Entry 259L (X-ray diffraction, 1.92 A resolution); this record covers chain A.

# Chain A
Protein: Protein (lysozyme)
Organism: Enterobacteria phage T4
Notes: EC 3.2.1.17
UniProt: P00720 (LYS_BPT4); residue numbers follow UniProt; this construct covers 1-164
Sequence (164 residues; row label = number of the first residue in the row):
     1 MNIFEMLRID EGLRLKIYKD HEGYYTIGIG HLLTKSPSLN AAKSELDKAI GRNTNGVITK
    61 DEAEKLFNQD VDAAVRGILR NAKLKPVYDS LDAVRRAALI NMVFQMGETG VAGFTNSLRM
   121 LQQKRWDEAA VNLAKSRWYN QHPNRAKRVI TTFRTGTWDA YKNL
Disordered / not traced: 163-164
Construct notes: engineered mutation His21 (Thr in P00720), Thr54 (Cys in P00720), Ala97 (Cys in P00720), His142 (Thr in P00720)
Swiss-Prot annotation at these positions:
  - active site (Proton donor/acceptor): Glu11, Asp20
  - binding site (substrate): Leu32, Phe104, Ser117, Asn132
  - mutagenesis: Glu11 (E11A/F/H/M/N: Complete loss of enzymatic activity; E11N: Loss of 84% of enzymatic activity; E11Q: Complete loss of activity), Asp20 (D20A/N/S/T: Complete loss of enzymatic activity; D20C: Nearly no effet on specific enzymatic activity; D20E/Q: Loss of 99% of enzymatic activity), Thr26 (T26E: Complete loss of activity at neutral pH; covalently bound substrate; T26H: Facilitates transglycosylation more effectively than hydrolysis; covalently bound substrate), Gly30 (G30A: Almost complete loss of enzymatic activity; G30F: Almost complete loss of enzymatic activity. The enzyme is destabilized by 1.5 kcal/mol), Ser117 (S117F: 10-fold decrease in enzymatic activity; S117I: 500-fold decrease in enzymatic activity; S117V: 50-fold decrease in enzymatic activity), Asn132 (N132I: 5-fold decrease in enzymatic activity; N132M/F: 2-fold decrease in enzymatic activity)
Ion coordination: Co2+: His21, His142

# Summary
The Co2+ site is built by His21 and His142. Curated annotation (UniProt) lists active-site residues Glu11 and
Asp20, 4 substrate-binding residues and 6 mutagenesis sites.
Chain A is Protein (lysozyme) (Enterobacteria phage T4); the structure, An adaptable metal-binding site
engineered into T4 lysozyme, was determined by X-ray diffraction, deposited together with 257L, 258L, 260L and
1EPY.
